PDB entry 8E08 | X-ray diffraction, 1.93 A resolution | chains A and B

Chain A:
Name: Heparanase 50 kDa subunit
Organism: Homo sapiens
UniProtKB: Q9Y251 (HPSE_HUMAN); numbering as in UniProt (aligned over 158-543)
Sequence (387 residues; row label = number of the first residue in the row):
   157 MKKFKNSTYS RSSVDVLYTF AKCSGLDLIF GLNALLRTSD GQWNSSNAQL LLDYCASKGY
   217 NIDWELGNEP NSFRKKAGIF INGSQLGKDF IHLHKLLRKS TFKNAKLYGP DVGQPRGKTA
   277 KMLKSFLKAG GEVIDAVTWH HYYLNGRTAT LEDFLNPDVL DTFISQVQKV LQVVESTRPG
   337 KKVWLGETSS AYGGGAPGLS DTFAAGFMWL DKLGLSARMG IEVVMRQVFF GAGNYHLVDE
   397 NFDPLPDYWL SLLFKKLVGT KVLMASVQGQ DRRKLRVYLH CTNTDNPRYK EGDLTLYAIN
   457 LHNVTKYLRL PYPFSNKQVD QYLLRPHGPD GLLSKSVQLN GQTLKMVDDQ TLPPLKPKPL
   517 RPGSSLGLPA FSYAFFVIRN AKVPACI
Not modelled in the structure: 157-158
Sequence notes: initiating methionine (157); engineered mutation Lys178 (Asn in Q9Y251), Ser195 (Ala in Q9Y251), Gly197 (Leu in Q9Y251), Ala212 (Ser in Q9Y251), Asp219 (Ser in Q9Y251), Arg230 (Leu in Q9Y251), Gly234 (Asp in Q9Y251), Lys244 (Glu in Q9Y251), His248 (Gln in Q9Y251), Gly273 (Arg in Q9Y251), Ala292 (Ser in Q9Y251), Leu307 (Lys in Q9Y251), Thr318 (Ile in Q9Y251), Gln322 (Ser in Q9Y251), Leu327 (Phe in Q9Y251), Gly354 (Leu in Q9Y251), Gln426 (Ser in Q9Y251), Asp427 (Lys in Q9Y251), Gln477 (Lys in Q9Y251), His483 (Leu in Q9Y251), Asp486 (His in Q9Y251), Gln498 (Leu in Q9Y251), Lys512 (Met in Q9Y251), Pro513 (Glu in Q9Y251), Ala530 (Ser in Q9Y251), Pro540 (Ala in Q9Y251)
Disulfides: Cys437-Cys542
UniProt features mapped onto this chain:
  - region: Phe527 to Ile543 (Required for transferring proheparanase to the Golgi apparatus, secretion and subsequent enzyme activity and for enhancement of PKB/AKT1 phosphorylation)
  - active site: Glu225 (Proton donor), Glu343 (Nucleophile)
  - binding site (heparan sulfate group): Lys158 to Asn162, Gln270 to Arg272, Lys274 to Lys280, His296, Arg303, Tyr348 to Gly350, Gly389 to Tyr391
  - glycosylation (N-linked (GlcNAc...) asparagine): Asn162, Asn200, Asn217, Asn238, Asn459
  - natural variant: Asn260 (N260S: In some hepatocellular carcinoma)
  - mutagenesis: Lys158 (K158A: No association with GS-modified heparin; when associated with K-158), Lys161 (K161A: Two-fold increase in the level of secretion upon addition of GS-modified heparin. No association with GS-modified heparin; when associated with K-161), Asn162 (N162Q: Faster electrophoretic migration typical of a size reduction and important decrease of secretion. Larger size reduction; when associated with Q-178; Q-200; Q-217; Q-238 and Q-459), Asn200 (N200Q: Faster electrophoretic migration typical of a size reduction and partial decrease in secretion. Larger size reduction; when associated with Q-162; Q-178; Q-217; Q-238 and Q-459), Asn217 (N217Q: Faster electrophoretic migration typical of a size reduction and partial decrease in secretion. Larger size reduction; when associated with Q-162; Q-178; Q-200; Q-238 and Q-459), Glu225 (E225A: Loss of heparanase activity. No effect on HPSE-mediated cell adhesion), Asn238 (N238Q: Faster electrophoretic migration typical of a size reduction. Larger size reduction and important decrease of secretion; when associated with Q-162; Q-178; Q-200; Q-217 and Q-459), Glu343 (E343A: Loss of heparanase activity), Asp367 (D367A: Strong decrease in heparanase activity), Glu378 (E378A: No reduction in heparanase activity), Glu396 (E396A: No reduction in heparanase activity), Val414 (V414K: Abolishes processing, secretion and enzyme activity), 16 further mutagenesis entries in UniProt
What the authors report for this chain:
  - binding site for 2,3-di-O-sulfo-beta-D-xylopyranose: Lys159, Lys161, Lys274, Lys277, Gln383, Tyr391
  - conformationally variable residues (loop rearrangement): Lys159, Phe160, Lys161
  - binding site for 2,3,4-tri-O-sulfo-beta-D-xylopyranose: Glu308, Asn459, Phe527
  - catalytic residues: Glu225, Glu343 (citing earlier work)
  - mutagenesis - K159A, F160A, K161A, R272A, K417A, R428A: decreased catalytic activity
  - mutagenesis - K274A: unchanged catalytic activity

Chain B:
Name: Heparanase 8 kDa subunit
Organism: Homo sapiens
UniProtKB: Q9Y251 (HPSE_HUMAN); residue numbers follow UniProt; this construct covers 36-109
Sequence (92 residues; numbered 18 to 109; the number before each row is that of its first residue):
    18 MGSSHHHHHH SQDPNSSSQD VVDLDFFTQE PLHLVSPSFL SVTIDANLAT DPRFLILLGS
    78 PKLRTLARGL SPAYLRFGGT KTDFLIFDPK KE
Not modelled in the structure: 18-35
Sequence notes: initiating methionine (18); expression tag (19-35)
UniProt features mapped onto this chain:
  - binding site (heparan sulfate group): Asp62 to Asn64, Thr97
What the authors report for this chain:
  - binding site for 2,3-di-O-sulfo-beta-D-xylopyranose: Asn64, Lys98

Chain A / chain B interface:
Residue-residue contacts - 199 pairs, chain A then chain B:
  Lys161(A) - Thr97(B)
  Lys161(A) - Lys98(B)
  Lys161(A) - Phe101(B)
  Asn162(A) - Phe101(B)
  Ser163(A) - Thr67(B)
  Ser163(A) - Phe101(B)  hydrogen bond (backbone-backbone)
  Ser163(A) - Leu102(B)
  Ser163(A) - Ile103(B)  hydrogen bond (backbone-backbone)
  Thr164(A) - Ile103(B)
  Thr164(A) - Lys108(B)  hydrogen bond
  Tyr165(A) - Leu102(B)  hydrophobic
  Tyr165(A) - Ile103(B)  hydrogen bond (backbone-backbone)
  Tyr165(A) - Phe104(B)
  Tyr165(A) - Asp105(B)  hydrogen bond (backbone-backbone)
  Ser166(A) - Phe104(B)
  Ser166(A) - Lys108(B)
  Ser166(A) - Glu109(B)
  Arg167(A) - Phe104(B)
  Arg167(A) - Pro106(B)  hydrogen bond (side chain-backbone)
  Arg167(A) - Lys108(B)
  Ser168(A) - Glu109(B)
  Ser169(A) - Phe71(B)
  Val172(A) - Leu72(B)  hydrophobic
  Val172(A) - Leu75(B)  hydrophobic
  Leu173(A) - Phe94(B)  hydrophobic
  Phe176(A) - Leu75(B)
  Phe176(A) - Leu80(B)  hydrophobic
  Phe176(A) - Ala84(B)  hydrophobic
  Phe176(A) - Leu92(B)  hydrophobic
  Cys179(A) - Arg85(B)  hydrogen bond (backbone-side chain)
  Ser180(A) - Arg81(B)
  Ser180(A) - Ala84(B)
  Ser180(A) - Arg85(B)
  Ser180(A) - Ser88(B)
  Gly181(A) - Arg85(B)
  Gly181(A) - Ser88(B)  hydrogen bond (backbone-side chain)
  Leu182(A) - Ala84(B)
  Leu182(A) - Ala90(B)
  Asp183(A) - Ala90(B)  hydrogen bond (backbone-backbone)
  Asp183(A) - Tyr91(B)
  Asp183(A) - Leu92(B)  hydrogen bond (backbone-backbone)
  Leu184(A) - Leu92(B)
  Ile185(A) - Tyr91(B)  hydrophobic
  Ile185(A) - Leu92(B)  hydrogen bond (backbone-backbone)
  Ile185(A) - Arg93(B)
  Ile185(A) - Phe94(B)  hydrogen bond (backbone-backbone)
  Phe186(A) - Phe94(B)  hydrophobic
  Gly187(A) - Phe94(B)  hydrogen bond (backbone-backbone)
  Gly187(A) - Thr99(B)
  Leu188(A) - Thr99(B)
  Leu188(A) - Asp100(B)
  Asn189(A) - Thr99(B)
  Asn189(A) - Asp100(B)  hydrogen bond (side chain-backbone)
  Asn189(A) - Phe101(B)
  Asn189(A) - Leu102(B)  hydrogen bond (side chain-backbone)
  Ala190(A) - Asp100(B)  hydrogen bond (backbone-side chain)
  Leu191(A) - Asp100(B)
  Asn203(A) - Ile103(B)
  Asn203(A) - Phe104(B)  hydrogen bond (side chain-backbone)
  Leu206(A) - Phe104(B)
  Leu207(A) - Phe104(B)
  Glu221(A) - Arg93(B)  salt bridge
  Gly223(A) - Asp100(B)
  Asn224(A) - Arg93(B)  hydrogen bond
  Asn224(A) - Gly96(B)  hydrogen bond (side chain-backbone)
  Asn224(A) - Thr97(B)
  Asn224(A) - Thr99(B)
  Asn224(A) - Asp100(B)  hydrogen bond (backbone-side chain)
  Phe229(A) - Asp100(B)
  Lys232(A) - Thr97(B)  hydrogen bond
  Tyr264(A) - Tyr91(B)
  Asp267(A) - Arg93(B)  salt bridge
  His296(A) - Arg93(B)
  Trp340(A) - Tyr91(B)  hydrophobic
  Gly342(A) - Thr60(B)
  Gly342(A) - Arg93(B)
  Glu343(A) - Arg93(B)  salt bridge
  Glu343(A) - Gly96(B)
  Trp365(A) - Leu57(B)  hydrophobic
  Leu369(A) - Phe56(B)
  Leu369(A) - Leu57(B)  hydrophobic
  Ala373(A) - His50(B)
  Ala373(A) - Val52(B)  hydrophobic
  Ala373(A) - Phe56(B)
  Arg374(A) - His50(B)  hydrogen bond (backbone-side chain)
  Met375(A) - His50(B)
  Gly376(A) - His50(B)
  Ile377(A) - Val52(B)
  Ile377(A) - Phe56(B)
  Glu378(A) - Val52(B)
  Glu378(A) - Ser53(B)  hydrogen bond (backbone-backbone)
  Glu378(A) - Phe56(B)
  Val379(A) - Ser53(B)
  Val379(A) - Ser55(B)
  Val379(A) - Phe56(B)
  Val379(A) - Ser58(B)
  Val380(A) - Phe56(B)  hydrogen bond (backbone-backbone)
  Val380(A) - Leu57(B)
  Val380(A) - Ser58(B)  hydrogen bond (backbone-backbone)
  Met381(A) - Ser58(B)
  Met381(A) - Thr60(B)
  Met381(A) - Arg93(B)
  Arg382(A) - Ser58(B)  hydrogen bond (backbone-backbone)
  Arg382(A) - Val59(B)
  Arg382(A) - Thr60(B)  hydrogen bond (backbone-backbone)
  Gln383(A) - Thr60(B)  hydrogen bond
  Gln383(A) - Asp62(B)  hydrogen bond
  Val384(A) - Thr60(B)
  Val384(A) - Asp62(B)
  Phe385(A) - Val59(B)  hydrophobic
  Phe385(A) - Thr60(B)  hydrogen bond (backbone-backbone)
  Phe385(A) - Leu80(B)  hydrophobic
  Phe385(A) - Leu83(B)
  Phe385(A) - Ala84(B)
  Phe386(A) - Leu65(B)  hydrophobic
  Phe386(A) - Leu80(B)  hydrophobic
  Leu393(A) - Val59(B)  hydrophobic
  Val394(A) - Leu80(B)  hydrophobic
  Val394(A) - Leu83(B)  hydrophobic
  Glu396(A) - Leu65(B)
  Glu396(A) - Arg70(B)  salt bridge
  Phe398(A) - Leu74(B)
  Phe398(A) - Ser77(B)
  Phe398(A) - Lys79(B)  hydrogen bond (backbone-side chain)
  Phe398(A) - Leu80(B)  hydrophobic
  Phe398(A) - Leu83(B)
  Asp399(A) - Lys79(B)  salt bridge
  Tyr404(A) - Leu83(B)  hydrogen bond (side chain-backbone)
  Tyr404(A) - Gly86(B)
  Ser407(A) - Leu57(B)
  Ser407(A) - Leu87(B)
  Leu408(A) - Gly86(B)
  Leu408(A) - Leu87(B)
  Phe410(A) - Phe56(B)  hydrophobic
  Phe410(A) - Leu57(B)  hydrophobic
  Lys411(A) - Leu57(B)  hydrogen bond (side chain-backbone)
  Lys411(A) - Gly86(B)
  Lys411(A) - Leu87(B)  hydrogen bond (side chain-backbone)
  Lys411(A) - Ser88(B)
  Lys411(A) - Pro89(B)  hydrogen bond (side chain-backbone)
  Thr416(A) - His50(B)
  Thr416(A) - Leu51(B)
  Thr416(A) - Val52(B)  hydrogen bond (backbone-backbone)
  Thr416(A) - Ser53(B)
  Thr416(A) - Pro54(B)
  Lys417(A) - His50(B)
  Lys417(A) - Leu51(B)
  Val418(A) - Pro48(B)
  Val418(A) - Leu49(B)  hydrogen bond (backbone-backbone)
  Val418(A) - His50(B)  hydrogen bond (backbone-backbone)
  Val418(A) - Val52(B)  hydrophobic
  Leu419(A) - Phe44(B)
  Leu419(A) - Pro48(B)  hydrophobic
  Leu419(A) - Leu49(B)
  Met420(A) - Phe43(B)
  Met420(A) - Phe44(B)  hydrogen bond (backbone-backbone)
  Met420(A) - Leu49(B)  hydrophobic
  Ala421(A) - Asp42(B)
  Ala421(A) - Phe43(B)  hydrophobic
  Ser422(A) - Leu41(B)
  Ser422(A) - Asp42(B)  hydrogen bond (backbone-backbone)
  Val423(A) - Val39(B)  hydrophobic
  Val423(A) - Asp40(B)
  Gln424(A) - Asp40(B)  hydrogen bond (backbone-backbone)
  Gln424(A) - Asp42(B)  hydrogen bond
  Leu431(A) - Val39(B)  hydrophobic
  Leu435(A) - Phe43(B)  hydrophobic
  Leu435(A) - Thr45(B)
  Leu452(A) - Leu41(B)  hydrophobic
  Thr461(A) - Asp37(B)
  Lys462(A) - Gln36(B)
  Lys462(A) - Asp37(B)  salt bridge
  Tyr463(A) - Asp37(B)  hydrogen bond (backbone-backbone)
  Tyr463(A) - Val38(B)
  Tyr463(A) - Val39(B)  hydrogen bond (backbone-backbone)
  Leu464(A) - Val39(B)
  Arg465(A) - Val38(B)
  Arg465(A) - Val39(B)  hydrogen bond (backbone-backbone)
  Arg465(A) - Asp40(B)  salt bridge
  Arg465(A) - Leu41(B)  hydrogen bond (backbone-backbone)
  Leu466(A) - Phe43(B)  hydrophobic
  Pro467(A) - Leu41(B)
  Pro467(A) - Phe43(B)  hydrophobic
  Phe470(A) - Phe43(B)  hydrophobic
  Met502(A) - Lys79(B)
  Met502(A) - Thr82(B)
  Met502(A) - Leu83(B)  hydrophobic
  Asp505(A) - Pro78(B)
  Asp505(A) - Lys79(B)
  Asp505(A) - Thr82(B)  hydrogen bond (backbone-side chain)
  Gln506(A) - Pro78(B)
  Gln506(A) - Thr82(B)
  Thr507(A) - Thr82(B)
  Leu508(A) - Gly86(B)
  Ile534(A) - Phe43(B)  hydrophobic
  Val539(A) - Thr45(B)
  Ala541(A) - Thr45(B)
  Ala541(A) - Gln46(B)
  Ala541(A) - Glu47(B)
Other interface residues (no listed pair), chain A (107 interface residues in all): Val170, Ala177, Lys178, Leu192, Tyr210, Asp219, Ala233, Ser372, Gly387, Pro400, Gly415, Val433, Leu450, Val460
Other interface residues (no listed pair), chain B (67 interface residues in all): Ile61, Asp68, Lys107

Overview:
Chain A and chain B form an interface of 107 and 67 residues respectively, with 47 hydrogen bonds and 7 salt
bridges. Polar pairs include Glu221(A)-Arg93(B), Asp267(A)-Arg93(B) and Glu343(A)-Arg93(B). The paper reports
catalytic residues Glu225(A) and Glu343(A); K159A, F160A and K161A of chain A, among others, reduce catalytic
activity; 7 substitutions were tested in all.
Chain A is Heparanase 50 kDa subunit and chain B is Heparanase 8 kDa subunit, both from Homo sapiens; the
structure, Crystal structure of HPSE P6 in complex with tetraose pentosan inhibitor, was determined by X-ray
diffraction together with 8E07 from the same study.
